Entry 6TAK (X-ray diffraction, 1.25 A resolution); this record covers chains AAA and BBB.

[Chain AAA (and BBB)]
Name: Orotate phosphoribosyltransferase
Source organism: Escherichia coli (strain K12)
Notes: EC 2.4.2.10; chain BBB of this document is another copy of the same molecule, construct and numbering; everything in this record applies to it too
Reference sequence: P0A7E3 (PYRE_ECOLI); residue numbers follow UniProt; this construct covers 1-213
Amino-acid sequence (213 residues; row label = number of the first residue in the row):
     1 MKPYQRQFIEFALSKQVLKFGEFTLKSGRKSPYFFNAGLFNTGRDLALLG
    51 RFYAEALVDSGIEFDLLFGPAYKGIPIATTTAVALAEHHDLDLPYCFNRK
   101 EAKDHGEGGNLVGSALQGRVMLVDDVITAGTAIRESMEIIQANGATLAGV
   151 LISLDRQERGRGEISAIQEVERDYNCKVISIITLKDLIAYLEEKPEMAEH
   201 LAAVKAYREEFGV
Not modelled in the structure: 103-108 (chain BBB: fully traced)
Small-molecule neighbours: orotic acid (ORO): Leu25, Lys26, Phe34, Phe35, Asp125, Val126, Thr128, Arg156

[Chain AAA / chain BBB interface]
Contacting residue pairs (60; chain AAA residue first):
  Asn41(AAA) - Pro94(BBB)
  Asn41(AAA) - Tyr95(BBB)  hydrogen bond (backbone-backbone)
  Asn41(AAA) - Gly113(BBB)
  Asn41(AAA) - Ser114(BBB)  hydrogen bond (backbone-side chain)
  Thr42(AAA) - Asp92(BBB)  hydrogen bond
  Thr42(AAA) - Leu93(BBB)
  Gly43(AAA) - Ala82(BBB)
  Gly43(AAA) - Ala86(BBB)
  Gly43(AAA) - Asp92(BBB)  hydrogen bond (backbone-side chain)
  Gly43(AAA) - Leu93(BBB)  hydrogen bond (backbone-backbone)
  Arg44(AAA) - Ala86(BBB)
  Arg44(AAA) - Asp92(BBB)  hydrogen bond (backbone-side chain)
  Leu46(AAA) - Val83(BBB)  hydrophobic
  Leu46(AAA) - Tyr95(BBB)  hydrophobic
  Ala47(AAA) - Val83(BBB)
  Ala47(AAA) - Glu87(BBB)
  Arg51(AAA) - Glu87(BBB)  salt bridge
  Tyr72(AAA) - Tyr72(BBB)  hydrogen bond
  Tyr72(AAA) - Asn98(BBB)
  Tyr72(AAA) - Arg99(BBB)
  Tyr72(AAA) - Lys100(BBB)  hydrogen bond (side chain-backbone)
  Ile75(AAA) - Tyr72(BBB)  hydrophobic
  Ile75(AAA) - Ile75(BBB)  hydrophobic
  Pro76(AAA) - Thr79(BBB)
  Pro76(AAA) - Tyr95(BBB)
  Pro76(AAA) - Phe97(BBB)
  Thr79(AAA) - Pro76(BBB)
  Thr79(AAA) - Thr79(BBB)
  Thr80(AAA) - Val83(BBB)
  Ala82(AAA) - Gly43(BBB)
  Val83(AAA) - Leu46(BBB)  hydrophobic
  Val83(AAA) - Ala47(BBB)
  Val83(AAA) - Thr80(BBB)
  Ala86(AAA) - Gly43(BBB)
  Ala86(AAA) - Arg44(BBB)
  Glu87(AAA) - Ala47(BBB)
  Glu87(AAA) - Arg51(BBB)  salt bridge
  Glu87(AAA) - Glu87(BBB)
  Glu87(AAA) - His88(BBB)  salt bridge
  His88(AAA) - Glu87(BBB)  salt bridge
  Asp92(AAA) - Thr42(BBB)  hydrogen bond
  Asp92(AAA) - Gly43(BBB)  hydrogen bond (side chain-backbone)
  Asp92(AAA) - Arg44(BBB)  hydrogen bond (side chain-backbone)
  Leu93(AAA) - Thr42(BBB)
  Leu93(AAA) - Gly43(BBB)  hydrogen bond (backbone-backbone)
  Pro94(AAA) - Asn41(BBB)
  Tyr95(AAA) - Phe40(BBB)  hydrogen bond (side chain-backbone)
  Tyr95(AAA) - Asn41(BBB)  hydrogen bond (backbone-backbone)
  Tyr95(AAA) - Thr42(BBB)
  Tyr95(AAA) - Leu46(BBB)  hydrophobic
  Tyr95(AAA) - Pro76(BBB)
  Phe97(AAA) - Tyr72(BBB)  hydrophobic
  Phe97(AAA) - Pro76(BBB)
  Asn98(AAA) - Tyr72(BBB)
  Arg99(AAA) - Tyr72(BBB)
  Lys100(AAA) - Tyr72(BBB)  hydrogen bond (backbone-side chain)
  Glu101(AAA) - Tyr72(BBB)  hydrogen bond
  Glu101(AAA) - Lys100(BBB)
  Gly113(AAA) - Asn41(BBB)
  Ser114(AAA) - Asn41(BBB)  hydrogen bond (side chain-backbone)
Interface residues without a listed pair, chain AAA (34 interface residues in all): Lys26, Gly38, Phe40, Asp45, Ala71, Lys73
Interface residues without a listed pair, chain BBB (33 interface residues in all): Asp45, Ala71, Glu101, Lys103, His105

[Overview]
Chain AAA and chain BBB form an interface of 34 and 33 residues respectively; the contacts include 17 hydrogen
bonds and 4 salt bridges. Polar contacts include Arg51(AAA)-Glu87(BBB), Glu87(AAA)-His88(BBB) and
Asn41(AAA)-Ser114(BBB). Ligands of chain AAA: orotic acid.
Chain AAA and chain BBB are both Orotate phosphoribosyltransferase (Escherichia coli (strain K12)); the
structure, Crystal structure of Escherichia coli Orotate Phosphoribosyltransferase in complex with Orotic acid
and Sulfate at 1.25 ..., was determined by X-ray diffraction (same publication as 6TAI and 6TAJ).
